1EK2 - chains A and B; structure by X-ray diffraction, 3.00 A resolution.

== Chain A (and B) ==
Protein: Epoxide hydrolase
Source organism: Mus musculus
Notes: EC 3.3.2.3; chain B of this document is another copy of the same molecule, construct and numbering; everything in this record applies to it too
UniProt: P34914 (HYES_MOUSE); numbering as in UniProt (aligned over 1-554)
Amino-acid sequence (554 residues; numbered 1 to 554; the number before each row is that of its first residue):
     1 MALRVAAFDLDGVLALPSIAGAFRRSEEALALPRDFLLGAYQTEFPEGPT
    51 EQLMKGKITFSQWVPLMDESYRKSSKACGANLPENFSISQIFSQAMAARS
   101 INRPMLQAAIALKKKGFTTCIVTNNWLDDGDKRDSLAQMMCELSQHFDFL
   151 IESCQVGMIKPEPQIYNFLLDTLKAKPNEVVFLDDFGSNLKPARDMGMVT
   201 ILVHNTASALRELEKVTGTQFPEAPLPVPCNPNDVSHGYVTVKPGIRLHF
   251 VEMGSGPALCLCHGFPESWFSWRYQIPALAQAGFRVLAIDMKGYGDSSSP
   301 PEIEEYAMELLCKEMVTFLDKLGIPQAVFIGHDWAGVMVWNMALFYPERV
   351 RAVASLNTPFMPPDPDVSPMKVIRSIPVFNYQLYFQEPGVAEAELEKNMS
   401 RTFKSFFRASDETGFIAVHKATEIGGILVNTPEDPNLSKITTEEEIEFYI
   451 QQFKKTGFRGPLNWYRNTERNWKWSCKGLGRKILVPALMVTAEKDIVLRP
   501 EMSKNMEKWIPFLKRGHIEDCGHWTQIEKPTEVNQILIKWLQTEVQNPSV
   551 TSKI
Disordered / not traced: 1-3, 20-47, 64-89, 545-554 (chain B: 1-3, 545-554)
Ligand contacts: N-cyclohexyl-n'-decylurea (CDU): Phe265, Pro266, Asp333, Trp334, Val337, Met361, Pro369, Val372, Tyr381, Gln382, Phe406, Ile427, Tyr465, His523, Trp524
Swiss-Prot annotation at these positions:
  - motif: Ser552 to Ile554 (Microbody targeting signal)
  - active site: Asp333 (Nucleophile), Tyr465 (Proton donor), His523 (Proton acceptor)
  - binding site (Mg(2+)): Asp9, Asp11, Asp185
  - binding site (phosphate): Thr123, Asn124
  - binding site (substrate): Tyr381
  - modified residue: Lys55 (N6-succinyllysine), Lys176 (N6-acetyllysine), Lys191 (N6-acetyllysine), Lys215 (N6-acetyllysine), Ser368 (Phosphoserine), Lys371 (N6-succinyllysine), Lys420 (N6-succinyllysine), Lys454 (N6-succinyllysine), Lys504 (N6-succinyllysine), Lys508 (N6-acetyllysine), Lys553 (N6-succinyllysine)
  - lipidation: Cys521 (S-(15-deoxy-Delta12,14-prostaglandin J2-9-yl)cysteine)

== How chain A and chain B interact ==
Residue-residue contacts (103; chain A residue first):
  Gly56(A) - Arg481(B)  hydrogen bond (backbone-side chain)
  Lys57(A) - Gly480(B)
  Lys57(A) - Arg481(B)  hydrogen bond (backbone-backbone)
  Thr59(A) - Arg481(B)
  Thr59(A) - Lys482(B)
  Thr59(A) - Leu484(B)
  Ser61(A) - Leu484(B)
  Gln62(A) - Gly480(B)
  Gln62(A) - Arg481(B)
  Gln62(A) - Lys482(B)
  Trp126(A) - Glu348(B)
  Leu127(A) - Phe345(B)
  Leu127(A) - Pro347(B)  hydrophobic
  Leu127(A) - Glu348(B)
  Asp128(A) - Pro347(B)
  Asp128(A) - Glu348(B)  hydrogen bond (backbone-backbone)
  Asp129(A) - Pro347(B)
  Asp129(A) - Leu484(B)
  Arg133(A) - Gln326(B)
  Arg133(A) - Pro347(B)
  Arg133(A) - Val350(B)  hydrogen bond (side chain-backbone)
  Arg133(A) - Arg351(B)
  Asp134(A) - Gln326(B)
  Leu136(A) - Glu348(B)
  Ala137(A) - Pro325(B)
  Ala137(A) - Glu348(B)
  Gln138(A) - Pro325(B)
  Cys141(A) - Asp320(B)
  Cys141(A) - Gly323(B)
  Cys141(A) - Arg349(B)
  Ser144(A) - Asp320(B)
  Gln145(A) - Asp320(B)
  Gln145(A) - Lys321(B)
  Gln155(A) - Phe345(B)
  Gln155(A) - Tyr346(B)
  Asp234(A) - Lys321(B)  salt bridge
  Ser236(A) - Val240(B)
  Ser236(A) - Leu322(B)
  His237(A) - His237(B)
  His237(A) - Tyr239(B)
  Gly238(A) - His237(B)
  Tyr239(A) - His237(B)
  Tyr239(A) - Tyr239(B)  hydrophobic
  Glu252(A) - Glu252(B)
  Glu252(A) - Arg285(B)  salt bridge
  Met253(A) - Leu322(B)
  Gly254(A) - Arg285(B)  hydrogen bond (backbone-side chain)
  Gly254(A) - Leu322(B)  hydrogen bond (backbone-backbone)
  Gly254(A) - Gly323(B)  hydrogen bond (backbone-backbone)
  Gly254(A) - Ile324(B)
  Ser255(A) - Arg285(B)
  Arg285(A) - Glu252(B)  salt bridge
  Arg285(A) - Gly254(B)  hydrogen bond (side chain-backbone)
  Arg285(A) - Ser255(B)
  Arg285(A) - Arg285(B)
  Asp320(A) - Cys141(B)
  Asp320(A) - Ser144(B)
  Asp320(A) - Gln145(B)
  Lys321(A) - Gln145(B)
  Lys321(A) - Asp234(B)  salt bridge
  Leu322(A) - Ser236(B)
  Leu322(A) - Met253(B)
  Leu322(A) - Gly254(B)  hydrogen bond (backbone-backbone)
  Gly323(A) - Cys141(B)
  Gly323(A) - Gly254(B)  hydrogen bond (backbone-backbone)
  Ile324(A) - Cys141(B)
  Ile324(A) - Gly254(B)
  Pro325(A) - Ala137(B)
  Pro325(A) - Gln138(B)
  Gln326(A) - Arg133(B)
  Gln326(A) - Asp134(B)
  Phe345(A) - Leu127(B)
  Phe345(A) - Gln155(B)  hydrogen bond (backbone-side chain)
  Tyr346(A) - Gln155(B)
  Pro347(A) - Leu127(B)  hydrophobic
  Pro347(A) - Asp128(B)
  Pro347(A) - Asp129(B)
  Pro347(A) - Arg133(B)  hydrogen bond (backbone-side chain)
  Glu348(A) - Trp126(B)
  Glu348(A) - Leu127(B)
  Glu348(A) - Asp128(B)
  Glu348(A) - Arg133(B)
  Glu348(A) - Leu136(B)
  Glu348(A) - Ala137(B)
  Arg349(A) - Ala137(B)
  Arg349(A) - Cys141(B)
  Val350(A) - Arg133(B)  hydrogen bond (backbone-side chain)
  Arg351(A) - Arg133(B)
  Gly480(A) - Lys57(B)
  Gly480(A) - Ile58(B)
  Gly480(A) - Gln62(B)
  Arg481(A) - Gly56(B)  hydrogen bond (side chain-backbone)
  Arg481(A) - Lys57(B)  hydrogen bond (backbone-backbone)
  Arg481(A) - Ile58(B)
  Arg481(A) - Thr59(B)
  Arg481(A) - Gln62(B)
  Lys482(A) - Thr59(B)
  Lys482(A) - Gln62(B)  hydrogen bond (backbone-side chain)
  Leu484(A) - Thr59(B)
  Leu484(A) - Ser61(B)
  Leu484(A) - Gln62(B)
  Leu484(A) - Asp129(B)
  Val485(A) - Arg133(B)
Interface residues without a listed pair, chain A (57 interface residues in all): Ile58, Met140, Val235, Val240, Phe250, Pro257, Ala258, Leu344, Lys477, Pro486
Interface residues without a listed pair, chain B (56 interface residues in all): Met140, Val235, Gly238, Phe250, Pro257, Ala258, Lys477, Val485, Pro486

== Overview ==
The interface between chain A and chain B involves 57 residues on one side and 56 on the other; the contacts
include 16 hydrogen bonds and 4 salt bridges. Polar contacts include Asp234(A)-Lys321(B), Glu252(A)-Arg285(B)
and Gly56(A)-Arg481(B). Bound to chain A: N-cyclohexyl-n'-decylurea.
Both chains are Epoxide hydrolase (Mus musculus). Entry 1EK2 (Crystal structure of murine soluble epoxide
hydrolase complexed with cdu inhibitor) was determined by X-ray diffraction, deposited together with 1EK1.
